PDB entry 6AIL | X-ray diffraction, 1.33 A resolution | chain A

== Chain A ==
Protein: Uracil DNA glycosylase X
Source organism: Mycobacterium smegmatis str. MC2 155
UniProtKB: A0QP43 (A0QP43_MYCS2); numbering as in UniProt (aligned over 1-209)
Chain sequence (229 residues; each row starts with the number of its first residue; numbers below 1 keep their minus sign (Met-19 is residue -19)):
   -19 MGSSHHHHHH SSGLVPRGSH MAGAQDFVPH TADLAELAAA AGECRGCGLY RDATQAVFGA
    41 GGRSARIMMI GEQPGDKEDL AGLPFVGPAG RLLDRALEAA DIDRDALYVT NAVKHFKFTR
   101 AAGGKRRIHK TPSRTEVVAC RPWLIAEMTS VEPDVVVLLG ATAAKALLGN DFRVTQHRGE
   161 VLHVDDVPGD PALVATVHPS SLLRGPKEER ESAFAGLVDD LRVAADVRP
Unresolved in the structure: -19 to 0, 165-166, 209
Ion coordination: 4Fe-4S cluster Fe: Cys24, Cys27, His95, Cys120
Residues lining bound ligands: 4Fe-4S cluster (SF4): Ala4, Cys24, Arg25, Gly26, Cys27, Leu29, Tyr30, Val93, Lys94, His95, Ala119, Cys120, Trp123

== Overview ==
Chain A binds 4Fe-4S cluster. Cys24, Cys27, His95 and Cys120 coordinate a 4Fe-4S cluster Fe ion.
Chain A is Uracil DNA glycosylase X (Mycobacterium smegmatis str. MC2 155); the structure, CRYSTAL STRUCTURE
AT 1.3 ANGSTROMS RESOLUTION OF A NOVEL UDG, UdgX, FROM Mycobacterium smegmatis, was determined by X-ray
diffraction, deposited together with 6AJO, 6AJP, 6AJQ, 6AJR and 6AJS.
